Entry 8S8W (X-ray diffraction, 2.10 A resolution); this record covers chains A and B of the 3 polymer chains in the assembly.

[Chain A]
Protein: 2'-O-methyltransferase nsp16
Source organism: Severe acute respiratory syndrome coronavirus 2
Notes: EC 2.1.1.57
UniProt: P0DTD1 (R1AB_SARS2); residues 6799-7096 here = UniProt positions 6799-7096
Chain sequence (304 residues; row label = number of the first residue in the row):
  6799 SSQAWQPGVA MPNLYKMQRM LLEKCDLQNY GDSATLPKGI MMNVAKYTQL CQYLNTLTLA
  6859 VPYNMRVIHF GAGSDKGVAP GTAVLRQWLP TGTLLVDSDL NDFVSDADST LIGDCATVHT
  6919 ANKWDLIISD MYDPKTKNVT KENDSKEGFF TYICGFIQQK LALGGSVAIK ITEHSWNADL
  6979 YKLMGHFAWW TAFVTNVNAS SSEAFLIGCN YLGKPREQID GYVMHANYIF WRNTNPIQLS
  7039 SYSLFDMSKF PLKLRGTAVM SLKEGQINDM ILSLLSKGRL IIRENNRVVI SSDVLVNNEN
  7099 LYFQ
Disordered / not traced: 6799, 7099-7102
Construct notes: expression tag (7097-7102)
Small-molecule neighbours:
  - 7-methyl-gpppa (GTA; p1-7-methylguanosine-P3-adenosine-5',5'-triphosphate): K6822, C6823, D6824, L6825, Y6828, K6844, D6928, Y6930, P6932, T6934, K6935, V6937, K6968, T6970, E6971, H6972, S6973, N6996, S6999, S7000, E7001
  - S-adenosylmethionine / sangivamycin: N6841, Y6845, H6867, G6869, A6870, G6871, S6872, P6878, G6879, D6897, L6898, N6899, G6911, D6912, C6913, D6928, M6929, Y6930, D6931, P6932, K6933, F6947
Curated features (UniProtKB/Swiss-Prot):
  - active site: K6844, D6928, K6968, E7001
What the authors report for this chain:
  - conformationally variable residues (loop rearrangement): Y6828, P6932, K6935

[Chain B]
Protein: Non-structural protein 10
Source organism: Severe acute respiratory syndrome coronavirus 2
UniProt: P0DTD1 (R1AB_SARS2); residues 4254-4392 here = UniProt positions 4254-4392
Chain sequence (140 residues; each row starts with the number of its first residue):
  4253 GAGNATEVPA NSTVLSFCAF AVDAAKAYKD YLASGGQPIT NCVKMLCTHT GTGQAITVTP
  4313 EANMDQESFG GASCCLYCRC HIDHPNPKGF CDLKGKYVQI PTTCANDPVG FTLKNTVCTV
  4373 CGMWKGYGCS CDQLREPMLQ
Disordered / not traced: 4253-4270, 4385-4392
Construct notes: expression tag (4253)
Ion coordination: Zn2+ site 1: C4327, C4330, H4336, C4343; Zn2+ site 2: C4370, C4373, C4381, C4383
Curated features (UniProtKB/Swiss-Prot):
  - binding site (Zn(2+)): C4327, C4330, H4336, C4343, C4370, C4373, C4381, C4383
  - site: Q4392 (Cleavage)

[Chain A / chain B interface]
Residue-residue contacts (44):
  K6836(A) with K4296(B), hydrogen bond (backbone-side chain)
  G6837(A) with K4296(B)
  I6838(A) with K4296(B); M4297(B); L4298(B), hydrophobic
  M6839(A) with N4293(B); C4294(B); V4295(B), hydrophobic
  V6842(A) with V4295(B), hydrophobic; K4296(B)
  T6846(A) with L4298(B)
  K6874(A) with N4293(B)
  V6876(A) with N4293(B); V4295(B), hydrophobic; R4331(B)
  P6878(A) with V4295(B), hydrophobic
  A6881(A) with V4295(B), hydrophobic; M4297(B); Y4349(B), hydrogen bond (backbone-side chain)
  V6882(A) with M4297(B)
  R6884(A) with G4347(B), hydrogen bond (side chain-backbone); Y4349(B)
  Q6885(A) with M4297(B); L4298(B), hydrogen bond (side chain-backbone); P4312(B); Y4349(B), hydrogen bond (backbone-side chain)
  T6889(A) with V4310(B)
  D6900(A) with H4333(B), salt bridge
  V6902(A) with C4330(B); R4331(B)
  S6903(A) with A4324(B); K4346(B), hydrogen bond (backbone-side chain)
  D6904(A) with G4322(B); G4323(B), hydrogen bond (side chain-backbone); A4324(B), hydrogen bond (side chain-backbone); K4346(B); G4347(B), hydrogen bond (side chain-backbone); K4348(B)
  A6905(A) with K4346(B)
  L7042(A) with L4298(B), hydrophobic
  M7045(A) with L4298(B); C4299(B); T4300(B)
  S7046(A) with T4300(B)
Other interface residues (no listed pair), chain A (24 interface residues in all): P6835, A6843
Other interface residues (no listed pair), chain B (23 interface residues in all): T4311, S4325, L4345

[In short]
The interface between chain A and chain B involves 24 residues on one side and 23 on the other, with 9
hydrogen bonds and 1 salt bridge. Polar contacts include D6900(A)-H4333(B), K6836(A)-K4296(B) and
A6881(A)-Y4349(B). Bound to chain A: S-adenosylmethionine / sangivamycin and 7-methyl-gpppa. From the paper:
conformational variability at Y6828(A), P6932(A) and K6935(A).
Here chain A is 2'-O-methyltransferase nsp16 and chain B is Non-structural protein 10, both from Severe acute
respiratory syndrome coronavirus 2. Entry 8S8W (SARS-CoV-2 nsp10-16 methyltransferase in complex with
Sangivamycin and m7GpppA-RNA (Cap0-RNA)) was determined by X-ray diffraction together with 8BSD, 8BZV, 8C5M,
8OSX, 8OT0, 8OTO and 8 further entries from the same study.
